PDB entry 2BN4 | X-ray diffraction, 2.91 A resolution | chain A

# Chain A
Protein: NADPH cytochrome P450 reductase
Organism: Saccharomyces cerevisiae
Notes: EC 1.6.2.4
UniProt: P16603 (NCPR_YEAST); residues 47-691 here correspond to UniProt positions 46-690 (UniProt number = residue number - 1)
Amino-acid sequence (682 residues; each row starts with the number of its first residue):
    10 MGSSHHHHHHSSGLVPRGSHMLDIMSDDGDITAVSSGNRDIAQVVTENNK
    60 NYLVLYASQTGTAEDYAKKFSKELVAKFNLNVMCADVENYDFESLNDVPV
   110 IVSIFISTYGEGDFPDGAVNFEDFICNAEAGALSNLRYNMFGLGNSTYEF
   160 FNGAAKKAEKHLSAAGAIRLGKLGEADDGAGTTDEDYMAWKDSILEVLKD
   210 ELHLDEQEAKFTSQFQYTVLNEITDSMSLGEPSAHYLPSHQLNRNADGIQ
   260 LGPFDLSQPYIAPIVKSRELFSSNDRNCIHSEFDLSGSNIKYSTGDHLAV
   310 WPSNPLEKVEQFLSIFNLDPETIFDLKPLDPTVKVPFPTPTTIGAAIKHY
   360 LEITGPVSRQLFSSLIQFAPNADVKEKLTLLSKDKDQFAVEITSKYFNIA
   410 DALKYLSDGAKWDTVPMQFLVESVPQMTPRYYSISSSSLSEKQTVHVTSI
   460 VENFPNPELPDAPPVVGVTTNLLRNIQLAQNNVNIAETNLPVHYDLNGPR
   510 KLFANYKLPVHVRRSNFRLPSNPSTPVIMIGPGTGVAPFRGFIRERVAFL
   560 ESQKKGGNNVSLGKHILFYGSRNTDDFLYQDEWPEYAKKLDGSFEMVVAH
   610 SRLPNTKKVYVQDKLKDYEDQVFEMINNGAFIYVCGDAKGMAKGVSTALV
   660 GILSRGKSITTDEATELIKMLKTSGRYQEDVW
Unresolved in the structure: 10-46, 250-251
Ligand contacts:
  - FAD (flavin-adenine dinucleotide): His306, Thr363, Gly364, Pro365, Tyr405, Phe406, Asn407, Arg439, Tyr440, Tyr441, Ser442, Thr457, Ser458, Ile459, Glu461, Phe463, Val474, Val475, Gly476, Val477, Thr478, Thr479, Arg522, Thr543, Ala546, Asp689, Trp691
  - FMN (flavin mononucleotide): Ser67, Gln68, Thr69, Gly70, Thr71, Ala72, Ser116, Thr117, Tyr118, Gly119, Leu152, Gly153, Asn154, Tyr157, Glu158, Phe159, Phe160, Asn161, Asp187, Val690, Trp691
  - NADP (NAP; NADP nicotinamide-adenine-dinucleotide phosphate): Arg285, Ile459, Glu461, Pro541, Gly542, Thr543, Gly579, Ser580, Arg581, Ser610, Arg611, Lys617, Tyr619, Gln621, Asp646, Lys648, Gly649, Met650, Trp691
Reported in the primary citation:
  - binding site for flavin-adenine dinucleotide: Pro365, Tyr405
  - binding site for flavin mononucleotide: Ser67, Ser116, Tyr118, Tyr157
  - mutagenesis - T71A, D187A: decreased catalytic activity on CYP51
  - mutagenesis - T71A, D187A: unchanged catalytic activity on cytochrome c

# In short
Ligands of chain A: flavin-adenine dinucleotide, flavin mononucleotide and NADP. From the paper: a binding
site for flavin mononucleotide at Ser67, Ser116 and Tyr118 among others; T71A and D187A reduce catalytic
activity on CYP51.
Chain A is NADPH cytochrome P450 reductase (Saccharomyces cerevisiae); the structure, A second FMN-binding
site in yeast NADPH-cytochrome P450 reductase suggests a novel mechanism of electron transfer ..., was
determined by X-ray diffraction together with 2BF4 from the same study.
